8IH5 - chains B and D of the 6 polymer chains in the assembly; structure by electron microscopy, 4.00 A resolution.

# Chain B (and D)
Protein: Syn-copalyl diphosphate synthase, chloroplastic
From: Oryza sativa Japonica Group
Notes: EC 5.5.1.14; chain D of this document is another copy of the same molecule, construct and numbering; everything in this record applies to it too
UniProt: Q0JF02 (CPS4_ORYSJ); residue numbers follow UniProt; this construct covers 1-767
Chain sequence (775 residues; numbered 1 to 775; the number before each row is that of its first residue):
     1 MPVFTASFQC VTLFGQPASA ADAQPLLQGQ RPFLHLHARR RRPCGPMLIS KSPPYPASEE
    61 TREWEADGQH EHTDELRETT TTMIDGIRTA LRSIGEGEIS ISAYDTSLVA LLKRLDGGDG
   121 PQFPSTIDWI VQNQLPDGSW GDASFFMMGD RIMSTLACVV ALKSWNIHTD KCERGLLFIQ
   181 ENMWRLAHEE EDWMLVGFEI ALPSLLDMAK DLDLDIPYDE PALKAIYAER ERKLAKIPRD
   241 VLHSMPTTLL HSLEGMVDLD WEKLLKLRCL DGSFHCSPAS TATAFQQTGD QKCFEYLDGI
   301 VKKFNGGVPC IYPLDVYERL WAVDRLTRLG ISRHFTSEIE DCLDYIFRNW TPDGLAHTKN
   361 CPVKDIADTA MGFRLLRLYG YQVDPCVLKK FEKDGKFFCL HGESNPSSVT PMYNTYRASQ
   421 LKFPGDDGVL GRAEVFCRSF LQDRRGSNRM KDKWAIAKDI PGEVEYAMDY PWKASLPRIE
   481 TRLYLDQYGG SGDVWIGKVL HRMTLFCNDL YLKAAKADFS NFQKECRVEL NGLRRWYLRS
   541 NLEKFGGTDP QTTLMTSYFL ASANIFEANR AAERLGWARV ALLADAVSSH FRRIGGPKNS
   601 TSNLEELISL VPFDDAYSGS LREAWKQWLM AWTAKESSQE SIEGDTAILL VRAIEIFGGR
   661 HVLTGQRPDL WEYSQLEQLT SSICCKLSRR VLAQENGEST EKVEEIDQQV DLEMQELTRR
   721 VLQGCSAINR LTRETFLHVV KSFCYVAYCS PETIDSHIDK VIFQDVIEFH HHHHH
Not modelled in the structure: 1-79, 768-775
Sequence notes: conflict Ala367 (Asp in Q0JF02); expression tag (768-775)
Ligand contacts: geranylgeranyl diphosphate (GRG): Met194, Leu195, Val196, Gly197, Glu199, Lys233, Thr248, His251, His275, Tyr317, His357, Asp365, Leu400, Gly402, Glu403, Lys453, Trp454, Ile496
UniProt features mapped onto this chain:
  - motif: Asp365, Ile366, Asp368 (DXDD motif)
  - binding site (substrate): Lys233, Lys453
  - binding site (Mg(2+)): Asp365
Reported in the primary citation:
  - conformationally variable residues (loop rearrangement): Asn405
  - binding site for geranylgeranyl diphosphate: Met194, Glu199, Lys233, His251, His275, Ile311, Leu314, Tyr317, His357, Asp365, Leu400, Asn405, Lys453
  - mutagenesis - V196A, H275L/H357W, H275L/Y317F, H275L/I311V/Y317F, H275L/C310D/I311V/Y317F, I311A, Y317A, Y317F/H357W, L400A: abolished catalytic activity
  - mutagenesis - V196I, H275L, H275L/Y317F/H357W, Q291A, I311V, L314A, L314F, Y317F, H334A, H357A, H357W, L400F, R535A, R733A: decreased catalytic activity
  - specificity-determining residues: His275, Ile311 (from molecular simulation)
  - catalytic residues: His501 (proposed by the authors, not directly observed)
  - specificity-determining residues: Leu314, Tyr317, His357 (proposed by the authors, not directly observed)
  - mutagenesis - S674A/E677A: unchanged catalytic activity

# How chain B and chain D interact
Pairs across the interface (6; chain B residue first):
  Leu538(B) with Asp344(D); Arg348(D)
  Arg539(B) with Glu340(D), salt bridge; Asp344(D), salt bridge; Tyr381(D), hydrogen bond
  Phe613(B) with Pro668(D), hydrophobic
Also at the interface, not in a pair above, chain B (5 interface residues in all): Arg535, Lys544
Also at the interface, not in a pair above, chain D (9 interface residues in all): Phe347, Trp350, Gly380, Gln666

# Overview
5 residues of chain B and 9 residues of chain D are in contact; the contacts include 1 hydrogen bond and 2
salt bridges. Polar pairs include Arg539(B)-Glu340(D), Arg539(B)-Asp344(D) and Arg539(B)-Tyr381(D). The paper
reports the catalytic residue His501(B); V196I, H275L and H275L/Y317F/H357W of chain B, among others, reduce
catalytic activity; 24 substitutions were tested in all.
Both chains are Syn-copalyl diphosphate synthase, chloroplastic (Oryza sativa Japonica Group). Entry 8IH5 (The
cryo-EM structure of OsCyc1 that complexed with GGPP) was determined by electron microscopy together with
8I6P, 8I6T, 8I6U and 8KBW from the same study.
